PDB entry 8W9C | electron microscopy, 3.30 A resolution | chains E and C of the 6 polymer chains in the assembly

== Chain E ==
Molecule: Transcriptional regulatory protein RCO1
Source organism: Saccharomyces cerevisiae
UniProtKB: Q04779 (RCO1_YEAST); residues 1-684 here = UniProt positions 1-684
Amino-acid sequence (684 residues; each row starts with the number of its first residue):
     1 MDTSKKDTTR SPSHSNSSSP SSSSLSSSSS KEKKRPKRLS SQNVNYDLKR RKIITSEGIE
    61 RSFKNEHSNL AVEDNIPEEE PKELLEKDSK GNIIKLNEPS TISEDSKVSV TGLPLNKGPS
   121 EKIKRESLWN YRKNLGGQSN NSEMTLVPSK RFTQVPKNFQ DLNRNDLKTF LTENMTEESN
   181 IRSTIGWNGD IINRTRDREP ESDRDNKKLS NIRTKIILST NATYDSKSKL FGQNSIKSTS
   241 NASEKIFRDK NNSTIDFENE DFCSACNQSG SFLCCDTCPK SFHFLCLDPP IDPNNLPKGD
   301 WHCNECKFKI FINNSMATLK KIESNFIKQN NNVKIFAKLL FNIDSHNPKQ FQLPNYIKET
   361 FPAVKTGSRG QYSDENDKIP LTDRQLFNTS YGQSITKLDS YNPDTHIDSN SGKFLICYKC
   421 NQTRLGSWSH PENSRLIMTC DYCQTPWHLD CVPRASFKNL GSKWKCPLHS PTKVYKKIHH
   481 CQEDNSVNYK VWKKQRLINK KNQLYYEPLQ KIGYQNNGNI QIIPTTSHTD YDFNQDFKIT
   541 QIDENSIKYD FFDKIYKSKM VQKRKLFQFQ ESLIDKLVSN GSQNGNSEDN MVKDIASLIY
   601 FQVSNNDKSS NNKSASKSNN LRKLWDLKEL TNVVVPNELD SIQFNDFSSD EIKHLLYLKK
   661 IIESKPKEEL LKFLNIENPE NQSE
Disordered / not traced: 1-104, 131-165, 190-254, 479-488, 525-537, 581-684
Ion coordination: Zn2+ site 1: Cys263, Cys266, His283, Cys286 (shared with Arg300(C) of chain C); Zn2+ site 2: Cys275, Cys278, Cys303, Cys306; Zn2+ site 3: Cys420, His448, Cys451; Zn2+ site 4: Cys440, Cys443, Cys466
UniProt features mapped onto this chain:
  - zinc finger: Glu260 to Lys309 (PHD-type 1), Phe414 to Thr472 (PHD-type 2)
  - modified residue: Met1 (N-acetylmethionine), Ser68 (Phosphoserine), Ser683 (Phosphoserine)

== Chain C ==
Molecule: Chromatin modification-related protein EAF3
Source organism: Saccharomyces cerevisiae
UniProtKB: Q12432 (EAF3_YEAST); numbering as in UniProt (aligned over 1-401)
Amino-acid sequence (401 residues; row label = number of the first residue in the row):
     1 MVDLEQEFAL GGRCLAFHGP LMYEAKILKI WDPSSKMYTS IPNDKPGGSS QATKEIKPQK
    61 LGEDESIPEE IINGKCFFIH YQGWKSSWDE WVGYDRIRAY NEENIAMKKR LANEAKEAKK
   121 SLLEQQKKKK LSTSLGGPSN GGKRKGDSRS NASISKSTSQ SFLTSSVSGR KSGRSSANSL
   181 HPGSSLRSSS DQNGNDDRRR SSSLSPNMLH HIAGYPTPKI SLQIPIKLKS VLVDDWEYVT
   241 KDKKICRLPA DVTVEMVLNK YEHEVSQELE SPGSQSQLSE YCAGLKLYFD KCLGNMLLYR
   301 LERLQYDELL KKSSKDQKPL VPIRIYGAIH LLRLISVLPE LISSTTMDLQ SCQLLIKQTE
   361 DFLVWLLMHV DEYFNDKDPN RSDDALYVNT SSQYEGVALG M
Disordered / not traced: 1-218
Ion coordination: Zn2+: Arg300 (shared with Cys263(E), Cys266(E), His283(E), Cys286(E) of chain E)
UniProt features mapped onto this chain:
  - modified residue: Ser201 (Phosphoserine)

== Interface between chain E and chain C ==
Residue-residue contacts (84; chain E residue first):
  Cys266(E) - Arg300(C)  hydrogen bond
  Gln268(E) - Arg300(C)  hydrogen bond
  Gly270(E) - Met401(C)
  Ser271(E) - Met401(C)
  His283(E) - Arg300(C)  hydrogen bond
  Leu285(E) - Arg303(C)  hydrogen bond (backbone-side chain)
  Leu285(E) - Leu304(C)  hydrophobic
  Leu285(E) - Ala398(C)  hydrophobic
  Cys286(E) - Arg300(C)
  Leu287(E) - Arg303(C)
  Asp288(E) - Asn295(C)
  Pro289(E) - Leu310(C)  hydrophobic
  Pro290(E) - Asp307(C)
  Asp292(E) - Lys311(C)  salt bridge
  Asn332(E) - Glu280(C)
  Val333(E) - Glu280(C)
  Val333(E) - Ala283(C)  hydrophobic
  Val333(E) - Gly284(C)
  Lys334(E) - Glu280(C)  hydrogen bond (backbone-side chain)
  Ile335(E) - Glu280(C)  hydrogen bond (backbone-side chain)
  Ile335(E) - Tyr281(C)  hydrophobic
  Ile335(E) - Met347(C)
  Ile335(E) - Leu354(C)  hydrophobic
  Phe336(E) - Gly284(C)
  Phe336(E) - Leu285(C)
  Phe336(E) - Leu355(C)  hydrophobic
  Lys338(E) - Thr346(C)
  Leu339(E) - Tyr288(C)  hydrophobic
  Leu339(E) - Leu341(C)
  Leu339(E) - Thr345(C)
  Leu339(E) - Met347(C)  hydrophobic
  Leu340(E) - Leu287(C)
  Leu340(E) - Tyr288(C)  hydrophobic
  Leu340(E) - Lys291(C)
  Ile343(E) - Tyr288(C)
  Ile343(E) - Lys291(C)
  Ile343(E) - Cys292(C)  hydrophobic
  Ile343(E) - Asn295(C)
  Pro348(E) - Asn295(C)
  Lys349(E) - Asn295(C)  hydrogen bond (backbone-backbone)
  Lys349(E) - Met296(C)
  Lys349(E) - Arg303(C)  hydrogen bond (backbone-side chain)
  Gln350(E) - Leu298(C)
  Gln350(E) - Tyr299(C)
  Gln350(E) - Arg300(C)  hydrogen bond (side chain-backbone)
  Phe351(E) - Met296(C)
  Phe351(E) - Leu298(C)  hydrogen bond (backbone-backbone)
  Phe351(E) - Tyr299(C)
  Phe351(E) - Arg333(C)
  Phe351(E) - Val337(C)  hydrophobic
  Leu353(E) - Leu232(C)
  Leu353(E) - Trp236(C)  hydrophobic
  Leu353(E) - Tyr299(C)
  Pro354(E) - Ser336(C)
  Tyr356(E) - Ile224(C)  hydrophobic
  Tyr356(E) - Lys229(C)  hydrogen bond (backbone-side chain)
  Tyr356(E) - Ser336(C)  hydrogen bond (side chain-backbone)
  Tyr356(E) - Pro339(C)
  Ile357(E) - Ile224(C)  hydrophobic
  Ile357(E) - Lys229(C)
  Ile357(E) - Leu232(C)  hydrophobic
  Ile357(E) - Val233(C)
  Ile357(E) - Ser336(C)
  Lys358(E) - Trp236(C)
  Thr360(E) - Lys229(C)  hydrogen bond
  Phe361(E) - Lys229(C)
  Phe361(E) - Ser230(C)
  Val364(E) - Trp236(C)  hydrophobic
  Thr366(E) - Trp236(C)
  Gly370(E) - Trp236(C)
  Gly370(E) - Thr240(C)
  Gln371(E) - Thr240(C)
  Gln371(E) - Lys241(C)
  Tyr372(E) - Trp236(C)
  Tyr372(E) - Glu237(C)
  Tyr372(E) - Thr240(C)
  Tyr372(E) - Lys241(C)
  Tyr475(E) - Asp378(C)  hydrogen bond
  Tyr475(E) - Arg381(C)
  Tyr489(E) - Lys377(C)  hydrogen bond (side chain-backbone)
  Val491(E) - Asp376(C)
  Arg496(E) - Val233(C)
  Arg496(E) - Glu237(C)  salt bridge
  Ile498(E) - Ile226(C)  hydrophobic
Also at the interface, not in a pair above, chain E (53 interface residues in all): Ser269, Phe284, Asn331, Asn342, His346, Asn347, Lys365, Asp377, Lys473, Lys477, Trp492
Also at the interface, not in a pair above, chain C (54 interface residues in all): Leu222, Asp234, Leu297, Tyr306, Leu338, Ile342, Ser382, Val397, Leu399

== Summary ==
Chain E and chain C form an interface of 53 and 54 residues respectively; the contacts include 15 hydrogen
bonds and 2 salt bridges. Polar contacts include Asp292(E)-Lys311(C), Arg496(E)-Glu237(C) and
Cys266(E)-Arg300(C). Arg300(C), Cys263(E), Cys266(E), His283(E) and Cys286(E) coordinate Zn2+.
Chain E is Transcriptional regulatory protein RCO1 and chain C is Chromatin modification-related protein EAF3,
both from Saccharomyces cerevisiae; the structure, Cryo-EM structure of the Rpd3S complex from budding yeast,
was determined by electron microscopy (same publication as 8W9D, 8W9E and 8W9F).
